PDB entry 1KSD | X-ray diffraction, 1.60 A resolution | chain A

# Chain A
Protein: Endo-b-1,4-glucanase
Source organism: Nasutitermes takasagoensis
Notes: EC 3.2.1.4; fragment: Catalytic domain
UniProtKB: O77044 (O77044_9NEOP); residues 1-433 here correspond to UniProt positions 16-448 (UniProt number = residue number + 15)
Chain sequence (433 residues; each row starts with the number of its first residue):
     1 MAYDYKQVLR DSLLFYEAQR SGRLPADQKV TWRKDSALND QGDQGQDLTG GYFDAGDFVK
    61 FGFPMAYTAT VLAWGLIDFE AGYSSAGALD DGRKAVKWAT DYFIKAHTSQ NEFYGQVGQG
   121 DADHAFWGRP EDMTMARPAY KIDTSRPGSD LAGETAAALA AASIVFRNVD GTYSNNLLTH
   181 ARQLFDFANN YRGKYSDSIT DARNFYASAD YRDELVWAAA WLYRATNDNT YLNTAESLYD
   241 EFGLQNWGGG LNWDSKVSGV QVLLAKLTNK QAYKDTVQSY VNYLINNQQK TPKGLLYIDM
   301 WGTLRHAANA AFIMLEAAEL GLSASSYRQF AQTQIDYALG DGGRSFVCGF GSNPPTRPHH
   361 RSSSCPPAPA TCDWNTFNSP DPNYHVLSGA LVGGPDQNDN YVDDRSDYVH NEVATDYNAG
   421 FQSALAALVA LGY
Differences from the reference sequence: cloning artifact (1)
Disulfide bonds: Cys365-Cys372
Bound ions: Ca2+: Asp210, Asp213, Glu214, Asp254

# Summary
The Ca2+ site is built by Asp210, Asp213, Glu214 and Asp254.
Chain A is Endo-b-1,4-glucanase (Nasutitermes takasagoensis); the structure, The structure of Endoglucanase
from termite, Nasutitermes takasagoensis, at pH 6.5, was determined by X-ray diffraction (same publication as
1KS8 and 1KSC).
